2BZF - chains A and C of the 3 polymer chains in the assembly; structure by X-ray diffraction, 2.87 A resolution.

[Chain A]
Name: Barrier-to-autointegration factor
Organism: Homo sapiens
UniProt: O75531 (BAF_HUMAN); residues 1-89 here = UniProt positions 1-89
Amino-acid sequence (89 residues; each row starts with the number of its first residue):
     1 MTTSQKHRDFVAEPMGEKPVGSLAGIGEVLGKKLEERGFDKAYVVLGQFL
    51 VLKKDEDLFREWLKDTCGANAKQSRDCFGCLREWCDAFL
Unresolved in the structure: 1
Curated features (UniProtKB/Swiss-Prot):
  - modified residue: Met-1 (N-acetylmethionine), Thr-2 (Microbial infection: Phosphothreonine), Thr-3 (Microbial infection: Phosphothreonine), Ser-4 (Phosphoserine)
  - natural variant: Ala-12 (A12T: In NGPS)
  - mutagenesis: Thr-2 to Ser-4 (95% nuclear localization. Loss of BAF phosphorylation and ability to suppress vaccinia virus DNA replication; 85% cytoplasmic localization), Thr-2 to Thr-3 (No effect on the initial rate of phosphorylation but a second slow phase of phosphorylation is absent), Ser-4 (S4A: Delayed phosphorylation with a 10-fold decrease in the initial phosphorylation rate. 71% loss of binding to lamin A; S4D: 75% cytoplasmic localization ...), Lys-6 (K6A: Complete loss of LEMD3/MAN1 and histone H1/H3 binding; K6E: Complete loss of dsDNA and LEMD3/MAN1 binding), Arg-8 (R8A: Enhances histone H1/H3 binding; R8E: Complete loss of LEMD3/MAN1 binding), Asp-9 (D9A: Reduces binding to dsDNA, LEMD3/MAN1 and histone H1/H3. Reduced interaction with PARP1), Pro-14 (P14A: No effect on LEMD3/MAN1 and enhances histone H1/H3 binding), Lys-18 (K18A: No effect on histone H1/H3 binding), Gly-25 (G25E: Complete loss of dsDNA, EMD, histone H1/H3 and LEMD3/MAN1 binding; G25Q: Complete loss of EMD binding and reduces dsDNA binding), Ile-26 (I26A: Reduces histone H1/H3 and LEMD3/MAN1 binding. Fails to promote HIV-1 genome integration; I26K: Fails to promote HIV-1 genome integration), Gly-27 (G27E: Fails to bind dsDNA; G27Q: Reduces binding to dsDNA), Val-29 (V29A: No effect on histone H1/H3 binding), 17 further mutagenesis entries in UniProt
From the paper describing this entry:
  - contacts within the chain: Lys-6/Gly-21, Lys-6/Ile-26, Lys-6/Leu-23

[Chain C]
Molecule: 7-nt DNA strand
Sequence (7 nucleotides; numbered 8 to 14; the number before each row is that of its first residue):
     8 CCTCCAC

[Interface between chain A and chain C]
Contacting residue pairs - 14 pairs, chain A then chain C:
  Ser-4(A) / DA13(C)  phosphate contact
  Ser-4(A) / DC14(C)  phosphate contact
  Gln-5(A) / DC14(C)  hydrogen bond to the phosphate
  Lys-6(A) / DA13(C)  salt bridge to the phosphate
  Lys-6(A) / DC14(C)  hydrogen bond to the phosphate
  Ala-24(A) / DA13(C)  phosphate contact
  Gly-25(A) / DC12(C)  sugar contact
  Gly-25(A) / DA13(C)  hydrogen bond to the phosphate
  Ile-26(A) / DA13(C)  phosphate contact
  Gly-27(A) / DC12(C)  hydrogen bond to the phosphate
  Glu-28(A) / DC12(C)  phosphate contact
  Val-29(A) / DC11(C)  phosphate contact
  Val-29(A) / DC12(C)  hydrogen bond to the phosphate
  Leu-30(A) / DC12(C)  hydrogen bond to the phosphate
Also at the interface, not in a pair above, chain A (13 interface residues in all): Gly-31, Lys-33, Gln-73

[Overview]
The interface between chain A and chain C involves 13 residues on one side and 4 on the other, with 6 hydrogen
bonds and 1 salt bridge. Polar pairs include Gln-5(A)/DC14(C), Lys-6(A)/DC14(C) and Gly-25(A)/DA13(C). From
UniProt: 29 mutagenesis sites on chain A. The paper reports contacts within the chain involving Lys-6(A),
Gly-21(A) and Ile-26(A) among others.
Chain A is Barrier-to-autointegration factor (Homo sapiens) and chain C is a 7-nt DNA strand; the structure,
Structural basis for DNA bridging by barrier-to-autointegration factor (BAF), was determined by X-ray
diffraction.
